2H79 - chain A; structure by X-ray diffraction, 1.87 A resolution.

# Chain A
Protein: THRA protein
Organism: Homo sapiens
Reference sequence: Q6FH41 (Q6FH41_HUMAN); residue numbers follow UniProt; this construct covers 148-410
Sequence (269 residues; each row starts with the number of its first residue):
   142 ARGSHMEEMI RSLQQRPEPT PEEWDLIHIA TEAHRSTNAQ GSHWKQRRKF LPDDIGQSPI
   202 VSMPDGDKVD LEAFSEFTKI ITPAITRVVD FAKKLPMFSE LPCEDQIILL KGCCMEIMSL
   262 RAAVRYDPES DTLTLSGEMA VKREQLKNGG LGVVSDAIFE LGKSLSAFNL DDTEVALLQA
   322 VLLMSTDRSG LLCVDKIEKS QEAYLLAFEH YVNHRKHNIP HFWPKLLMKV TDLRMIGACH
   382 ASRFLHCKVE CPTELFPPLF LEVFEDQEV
Not modelled in the structure: 409-410
Differences from the reference sequence: cloning artifact (142-147); modified residue (244, 334, 380, 392); engineered mutation Cys-388 (Met in Q6FH41)
Modified / non-standard residues: Cys-244, Cys-334, Cys-380, Cys-388, Cys-392 (s-(dimethylarsenic)cysteine; CAS)
Residues lining bound ligands: 3,5,3'triiodothyronine (T3): Phe-215, Phe-218, Ile-221, Ile-222, Ala-225, Arg-228, Met-256, Met-259, Ser-260, Arg-262, Ala-263, Arg-266, Thr-275, Leu-276, Ser-277, Gly-278, Leu-287, Gly-290, Gly-291, Leu-292, Ile-299, His-381, Cys-388, Phe-401

# Summary
Chain A binds 3,5,3'triiodothyronine.
Chain A is THRA protein (Homo sapiens); the structure, Crystal Structure of human TR alpha bound T3 in
orthorhombic space group, was determined by X-ray diffraction (same publication as 3GWS and 2H77).
